9O60 - chains A and b of the 3 polymer chains in the assembly; structure by electron microscopy, 2.63 A resolution.

[Chain A (and b)]
Protein: 1C5H TCR gamma chain
Organism: Homo sapiens
Notes: chain b of this document is another copy of the same molecule, construct and numbering; everything in this record applies to it too
Chain sequence (237 residues; numbered 1 to 237; the number before each row is that of its first residue):
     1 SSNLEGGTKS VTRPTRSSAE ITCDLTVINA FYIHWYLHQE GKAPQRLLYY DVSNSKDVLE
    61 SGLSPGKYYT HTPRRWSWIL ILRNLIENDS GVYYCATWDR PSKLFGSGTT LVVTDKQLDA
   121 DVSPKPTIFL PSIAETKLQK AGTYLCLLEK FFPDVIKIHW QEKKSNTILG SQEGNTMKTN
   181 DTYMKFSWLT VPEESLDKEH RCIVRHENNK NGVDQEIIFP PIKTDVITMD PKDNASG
Unresolved in the structure: 1-12, 23-29, 38-46, 58-64, 86-92, 97-237 (chain b: 1-8, 117, 193-196, 222-237)

[Chain A / chain b interface]
Contacting residue pairs (26; chain A residue first):
  Ser-18(A) with His-71(b); Thr-72(b)
  Glu-20(A) with His-71(b), salt bridge
  Tyr-50(A) with Arg-83(b)
  Asn-54(A) with Asn-84(b)
  Ser-55(A) with Arg-83(b), hydrogen bond (backbone-side chain); Asn-84(b)
  Lys-56(A) with Asn-84(b)
  Asp-57(A) with Arg-83(b), salt bridge
  Tyr-69(A) with Tyr-69(b), hydrophobic; Ile-81(b); Arg-83(b)
  Thr-70(A) with Arg-83(b), hydrogen bond (backbone-side chain)
  His-71(A) with Ser-18(b), hydrogen bond; Ile-81(b)
  Thr-72(A) with Ser-18(b)
  Ile-81(A) with Tyr-69(b); His-71(b)
  Arg-83(A) with Tyr-50(b); Ser-55(b); Asp-57(b), salt bridge; Tyr-69(b); Thr-70(b), hydrogen bond (side chain-backbone)
  Asn-84(A) with Asn-54(b); Ser-55(b); Lys-56(b)
Also at the interface, not in a pair above, chain A (15 interface residues in all): Ser-53
Also at the interface, not in a pair above, chain b (15 interface residues in all): Arg-16, Pro-65

[Summary]
The chain A/chain b interface involves 15 residues from each chain, with 4 hydrogen bonds and 3 salt bridges.
Among the polar pairs are Glu-20(A)/His-71(b), Asp-57(A)/Arg-83(b) and Ser-55(A)/Arg-83(b).
Both chains are 1C5H TCR gamma chain (Homo sapiens). Entry 9O60 (Local refinement of 1C5H TCR bound to
R-phycoerythrin (gamma chain dimer)) was determined by electron microscopy (same publication as 9MGB, 9MKO,
9O61 and 9O62).
